Entry 8IHM (electron microscopy, 3.58 A resolution); this record covers chains G and I of the 12 polymer chains in the assembly.

Chain G:
Protein: Histone H2A
Organism: Xenopus laevis
UniProtKB: Q6AZJ8 (Q6AZJ8_XENLA); residues 1-129 here correspond to UniProt positions 2-130 (UniProt number = residue number + 1)
Amino-acid sequence (129 residues; each row starts with the number of its first residue):
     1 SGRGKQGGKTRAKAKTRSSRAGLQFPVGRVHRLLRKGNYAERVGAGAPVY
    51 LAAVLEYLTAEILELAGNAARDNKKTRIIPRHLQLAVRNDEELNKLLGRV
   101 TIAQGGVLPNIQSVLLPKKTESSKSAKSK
Not modelled in the structure: 1-11, 118-129

Chain I:
Molecule: 164-nt DNA strand
Organism: Xenopus laevis
Sequence (164 nucleotides; numbered -91 to 72; the number before each row is that of its first residue; numbers below 1 keep their minus sign (DT-91 is residue -91)):
   -91 TCGCCCTTACTGGCCGCCCTGGAGAATCCCGGTGCCGAGGCCGCTCAATT
   -41 GGTCGTAGACAGCTCTAGCACCGCTTAAACGCACGTACGCGCTGTCCCCC
     9 GCGTTTTAACCGCCAAGGGGATTACTCCCTAGTCTCCAGGCACGTGTCAG
    59 ATATATACATCCTG
Not modelled in the structure: -91 to -86

How chain G and chain I interact:
Contacting residue pairs (13):
  Arg29(G) - DG48(I)  hydrogen bond to the phosphate
  Arg29(G) - DC49(I)  salt bridge to the phosphate
  Arg35(G) - DA39(I)  salt bridge to the phosphate
  Arg42(G) - DT38(I)  hydrogen bond to the sugar
  Arg42(G) - DA39(I)  phosphate contact
  Val43(G) - DT38(I)  sugar contact
  Val43(G) - DA39(I)  hydrogen bond to the phosphate
  Gly44(G) - DT38(I)  phosphate contact
  Ala45(G) - DT38(I)  hydrogen bond to the phosphate
  Lys75(G) - DG58(I)  phosphate contact
  Thr76(G) - DA57(I)  hydrogen bond to the phosphate
  Thr76(G) - DG58(I)  hydrogen bond to the phosphate
  Arg77(G) - DG58(I)  hydrogen bond to the phosphate
Other interface residues (no listed pair), chain G (10 interface residues in all): Glu41

Overview:
10 residues of chain G and 6 residues of chain I are in contact; the contacts include 7 hydrogen bonds and 2
salt bridges. Polar contacts include Arg42(G)-DT38(I), Arg29(G)-DG48(I) and Val43(G)-DA39(I).
Here chain G is Histone H2A and chain I is a 164-nt DNA strand, both from Xenopus laevis. Entry 8IHM (Eaf3 CHD
domain bound to the nucleosome) was determined by electron microscopy, deposited together with 8IHN and 8IHT.
